Entry 5OD5 (X-ray diffraction, 1.90 A resolution); this record covers chain A.

[Chain A]
Protein: Enterochelin ABC transporter substrate-binding protein
From: Campylobacter jejuni
UniProtKB: A0A1E7P069 (A0A1E7P069_CAMJU); residues 24-310 here correspond to UniProt positions 44-330 (UniProt number = residue number + 20)
Sequence (288 residues; numbered 23 to 310; the number before each row is that of its first residue):
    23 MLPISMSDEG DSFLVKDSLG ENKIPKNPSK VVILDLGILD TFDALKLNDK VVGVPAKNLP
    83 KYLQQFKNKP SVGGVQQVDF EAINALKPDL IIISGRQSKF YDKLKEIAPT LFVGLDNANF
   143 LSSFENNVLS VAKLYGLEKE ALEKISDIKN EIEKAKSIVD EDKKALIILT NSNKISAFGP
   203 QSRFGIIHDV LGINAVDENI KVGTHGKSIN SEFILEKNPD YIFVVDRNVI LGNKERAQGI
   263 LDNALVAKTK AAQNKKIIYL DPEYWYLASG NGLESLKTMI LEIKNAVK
Differences from the reference sequence: initiating methionine (23)
Ion coordination: Ir ion: His227 (together with 9RT); Fe ion: Tyr288 (together with Azotochelin)
Residues lining bound ligands: Azotochelin / 9RT / iridium ion / RIR: Asn80, Val97, Gln98, Arg118, Lys121, Arg205, Thr226, His227, Arg249, Ile252, Leu253, Tyr288, Leu289
What the authors report for this chain:
  - mutagenesis - H227A: increased catalytic activity

[Summary]
Bound to chain A: Azotochelin / 9RT / iridium ion / RIR. The paper reports that H227A increases catalytic
activity.
Chain A is Enterochelin ABC transporter substrate-binding protein (Campylobacter jejuni); the structure,
Periplasmic binding protein CeuE complexed with a synthetic catalyst, was determined by X-ray diffraction.
